Entry 2V5W (X-ray diffraction, 2.00 A resolution); this record covers chains A and I.

# Chain A
Molecule: Histone deacetylase 8
Source organism: Homo sapiens
UniProt: Q9BY41 (HDAC8_HUMAN); numbering as in UniProt (aligned over 1-377)
Chain sequence (388 residues; numbered 1 to 388; the number before each row is that of its first residue):
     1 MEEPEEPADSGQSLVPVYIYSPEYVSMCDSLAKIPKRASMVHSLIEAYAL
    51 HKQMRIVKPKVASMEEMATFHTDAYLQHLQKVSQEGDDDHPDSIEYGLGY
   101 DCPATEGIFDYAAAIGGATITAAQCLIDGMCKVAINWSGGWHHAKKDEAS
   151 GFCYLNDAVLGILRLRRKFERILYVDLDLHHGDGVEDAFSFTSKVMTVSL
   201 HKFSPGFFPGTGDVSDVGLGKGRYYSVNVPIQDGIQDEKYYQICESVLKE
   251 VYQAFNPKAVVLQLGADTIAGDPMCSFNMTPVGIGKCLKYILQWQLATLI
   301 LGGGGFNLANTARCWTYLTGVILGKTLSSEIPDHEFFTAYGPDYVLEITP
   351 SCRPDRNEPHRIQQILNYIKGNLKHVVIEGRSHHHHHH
Unresolved in the structure: 1-14, 378-388
Sequence notes: engineered mutation Phe306 (Tyr in Q9BY41)
Ion coordination: K+ site 1: Asp176, Asp178, His180, Ser199, Leu200; Zn2+: Asp178, His180, Asp267 (shared with Lys5(I) of chain I); K+ site 2: Phe189, Thr192, Val195, Tyr225
UniProt features mapped onto this chain:
  - active site: His143 (Proton acceptor)
  - binding site (substrate): Asp101, Gly151
  - binding site (a divalent metal cation): Asp178, His180, Asp267
  - modified residue: Ser39 (Phosphoserine)
  - natural variant: His180 (H180R: In CDLS5), Thr311 (T311M: In CDLS5), Gly320 (G320R: In CDLS5), His334 (H334R: In CDLS5)
  - mutagenesis: Ser39 (S39A: Enhances the deacetylase activity; S39E: Decreases the deacetylase activity), Asp101 (D101A: Complete loss of catalytical activity. Complete loss of catalytical activity; when associated with F-306; D101E: Partial loss of catalytical activity ...), His142 to His143 (Strongly reduces histone deacetylase activity), His143 (H143A: Loss of catalytic activity)

# Chain I
Molecule: Peptidic substrate
Chain sequence (6 residues; row label = number of the first residue in the row):
     1 XRHKKX
Modified residues: ACE (acetyl group) at position 1, MCM (7-amino-4-methyl-chromen-2-one) at position 6; Lys4, Lys5 (n(6)-acetyllysine; ALY)
Ion coordination: Zn2+: Lys5 (shared with Asp178(A), His180(A), Asp267(A) of chain A)

# Interface between chain A and chain I
Contacting residue pairs - 26 pairs, chain A then chain I:
  Lys33(A) - MCM_6(I)
  Ile94(A) - Arg2(I)  hydrogen bond (backbone-side chain)
  Tyr100(A) - Lys4(I)
  Tyr100(A) - MCM_6(I)
  Asp101(A) - His3(I)
  Asp101(A) - Lys4(I)
  Asp101(A) - Lys5(I)  hydrogen bond (side chain-backbone)
  Asp101(A) - MCM_6(I)  hydrogen bond (side chain-backbone)
  Trp141(A) - Lys5(I)
  His142(A) - Lys5(I)
  His143(A) - Lys5(I)
  Glu148(A) - Arg2(I)  salt bridge
  Gly151(A) - Lys5(I)
  Phe152(A) - Lys5(I)
  Phe152(A) - MCM_6(I)
  Asp178(A) - Lys5(I)
  His180(A) - Lys5(I)
  Phe208(A) - His3(I)
  Phe208(A) - Lys4(I)
  Phe208(A) - Lys5(I)
  Pro209(A) - His3(I)
  Gly210(A) - His3(I)
  Asp267(A) - Lys5(I)
  Met274(A) - Lys5(I)
  Gly304(A) - Lys5(I)
  Phe306(A) - Lys5(I)
Other interface residues (no listed pair), chain A (25 interface residues in all): Glu95, Gly97, Cys153, Gly206, Phe207, Gly303
Other interface residues (no listed pair), chain I (6 interface residues in all): ACE_1

# Overview
Chain A and chain I form an interface of 25 and 6 residues respectively, with 3 hydrogen bonds and 1 salt
bridge. Polar contacts include Glu148(A)-Arg2(I), Ile94(A)-Arg2(I) and Asp101(A)-Lys5(I).
Chain A is Histone deacetylase 8 (Homo sapiens) and chain I is Peptidic substrate; the structure, Crystal
structure of HDAC8-substrate complex, was determined by X-ray diffraction (same publication as 2V5X).
